PDB entry 6DWB | electron microscopy, 3.30 A resolution | chains A and F of the 30 polymer chains in the assembly

[Chain A (and F)]
Name: Protein PrgI
Source organism: Salmonella enterica subsp. enterica serovar Typhimurium
Notes: chain F of this document is another copy of the same molecule, construct and numbering; everything in this record applies to it too
UniProtKB: P41784 (PRGI_SALTY); numbering as in UniProt (aligned over 1-80)
Amino-acid sequence (80 residues; row label = number of the first residue in the row):
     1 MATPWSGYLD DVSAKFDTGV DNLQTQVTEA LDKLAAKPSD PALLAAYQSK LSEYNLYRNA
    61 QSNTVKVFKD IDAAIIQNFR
Disordered / not traced: 1-2
Reported in the primary citation:
  - conformationally variable residues (loop rearrangement): Val20 to Leu23

[How chain A and chain F interact]
Contacting residue pairs (22):
  Lys15(A) with Thr28(F); Leu31(F); Asp32(F), salt bridge; Ala35(F)
  Gly19(A) with Ala35(F); Ala36(F)
  Val20(A) with Ala35(F)
  Glu53(A) with Ser39(F), hydrogen bond
  Leu56(A) with Pro38(F); Ser39(F)
  Thr64(A) with Tyr47(F)
  Val67(A) with Leu51(F), hydrophobic
  Phe68(A) with Tyr47(F); Leu51(F), hydrophobic
  Ile71(A) with Asn55(F); Arg58(F)
  Ala74(A) with Asn59(F)
  Ile75(A) with Ser62(F)
  Asn78(A) with Ser62(F), hydrogen bond; Asn63(F), hydrogen bond; Lys66(F)
  Arg80(A) with Lys66(F)
Interface residues without a listed pair, chain A (15 interface residues in all): Val12, Phe16
Interface residues without a listed pair, chain F (16 interface residues in all): Tyr54

[In short]
15 residues of chain A face 16 of chain F across their interface; the contacts include 3 hydrogen bonds and 1
salt bridge. Polar contacts include Lys15(A)-Asp32(F), Glu53(A)-Ser39(F) and Asn78(A)-Ser62(F). From the
paper: conformational variability at Val20(A).
Both chains are Protein PrgI (Salmonella enterica subsp. enterica serovar Typhimurium). Entry 6DWB (Structure
of the Salmonella SPI-1 type III secretion injectisome needle filament) was determined by electron microscopy,
deposited together with 6DUZ, 6DV3 and 6DV6.
